8PIM - chains J and K of the 9 polymer chains in the assembly; structure by electron microscopy, 3.40 A resolution.

# Chain J
Name: DNA-directed RNA polymerase subunit beta'
Source organism: Escherichia coli
Notes: EC 2.7.7.6
Reference sequence: P0A8T7 (RPOC_ECOLI); numbering as in UniProt (aligned over 2-1407)
Chain sequence (1416 residues; each row starts with the number of its first residue):
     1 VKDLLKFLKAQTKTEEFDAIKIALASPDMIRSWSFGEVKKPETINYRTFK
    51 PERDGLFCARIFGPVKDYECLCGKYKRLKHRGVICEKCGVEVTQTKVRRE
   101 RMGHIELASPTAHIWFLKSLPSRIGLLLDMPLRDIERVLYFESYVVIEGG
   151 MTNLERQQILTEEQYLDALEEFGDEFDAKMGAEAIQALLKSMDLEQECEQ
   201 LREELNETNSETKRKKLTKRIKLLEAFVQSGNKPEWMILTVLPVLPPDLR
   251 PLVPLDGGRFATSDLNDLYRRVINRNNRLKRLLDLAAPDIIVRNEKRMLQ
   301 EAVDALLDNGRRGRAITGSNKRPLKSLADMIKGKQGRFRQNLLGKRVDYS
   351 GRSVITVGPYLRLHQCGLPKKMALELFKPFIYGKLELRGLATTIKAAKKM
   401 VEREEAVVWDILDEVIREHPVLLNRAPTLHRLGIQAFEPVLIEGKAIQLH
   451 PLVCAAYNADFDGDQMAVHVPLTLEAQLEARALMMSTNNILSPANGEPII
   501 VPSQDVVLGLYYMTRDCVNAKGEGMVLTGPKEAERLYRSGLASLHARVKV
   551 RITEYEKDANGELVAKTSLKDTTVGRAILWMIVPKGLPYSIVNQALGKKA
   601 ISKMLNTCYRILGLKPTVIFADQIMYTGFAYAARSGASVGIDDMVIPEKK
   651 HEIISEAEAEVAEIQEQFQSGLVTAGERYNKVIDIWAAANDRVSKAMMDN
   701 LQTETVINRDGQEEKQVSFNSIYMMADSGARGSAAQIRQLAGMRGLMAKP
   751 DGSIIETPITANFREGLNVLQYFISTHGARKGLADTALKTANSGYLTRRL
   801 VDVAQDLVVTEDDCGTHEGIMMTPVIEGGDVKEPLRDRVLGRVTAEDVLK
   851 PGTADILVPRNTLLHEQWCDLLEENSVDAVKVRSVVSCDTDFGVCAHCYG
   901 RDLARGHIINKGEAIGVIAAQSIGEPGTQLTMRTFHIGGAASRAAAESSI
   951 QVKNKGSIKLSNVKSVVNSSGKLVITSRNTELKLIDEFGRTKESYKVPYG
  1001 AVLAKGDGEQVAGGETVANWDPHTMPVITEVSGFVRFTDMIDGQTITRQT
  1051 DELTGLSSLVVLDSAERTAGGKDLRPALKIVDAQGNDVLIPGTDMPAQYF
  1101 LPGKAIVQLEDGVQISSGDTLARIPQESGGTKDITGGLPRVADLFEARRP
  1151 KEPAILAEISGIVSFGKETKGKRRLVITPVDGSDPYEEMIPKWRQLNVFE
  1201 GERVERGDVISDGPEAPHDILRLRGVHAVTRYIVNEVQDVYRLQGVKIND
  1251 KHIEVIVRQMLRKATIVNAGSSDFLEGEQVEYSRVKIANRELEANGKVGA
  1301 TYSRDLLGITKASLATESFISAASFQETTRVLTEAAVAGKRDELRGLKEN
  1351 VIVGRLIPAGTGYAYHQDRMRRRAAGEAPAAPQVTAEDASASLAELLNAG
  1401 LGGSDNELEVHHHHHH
Disordered / not traced: 1-14, 936-946, 1127-1133, 1376-1416
Sequence notes: expression tag (1, 1408-1416)
Swiss-Prot annotation at these positions:
  - binding site (Zn(2+)): Cys-70, Cys-72, Cys-85, Cys-88, Cys-814, Cys-888, Cys-895, Cys-898
  - binding site (Mg(2+)): Asp-460, Asp-462, Asp-464
  - modified residue: Lys-983 (N6-acetyllysine)
  - mutagenesis: Gln-504 (Q504P: Resistant to antibiotics salinamide A and B), Asn-690 (N690D: Resistant to antibiotics salinamide A and B), Met-697 (M697V: Resistant to antibiotics salinamide A and B), Ala-735 (A735T: Resistant to antibiotics salinamide A and B), Arg-738 (R738C/H/P/S: Resistant to antibiotics salinamide A and B), Ala-748 (A748E: Resistant to antibiotics salinamide A and B), Pro-758 (P758S/T: Resistant to antibiotics salinamide A and B), Phe-763 (F763C: Resistant to antibiotics salinamide A and B), Ser-775 (S775A: Resistant to antibiotics salinamide A and B), Ala-779 (A779T/V: Resistant to antibiotics salinamide A and B), Arg-780 (R780C: Resistant to antibiotics salinamide A and B), Gly-782 (G782A/C: Resistant to antibiotics salinamide A and B), 1 further mutagenesis entry in UniProt

# Chain K
Name: DNA-directed RNA polymerase subunit omega
Source organism: Escherichia coli
Notes: EC 2.7.7.6
Reference sequence: P0A800 (RPOZ_ECOLI); residues 1-91 here = UniProt positions 1-91
Chain sequence (91 residues; row label = number of the first residue in the row):
     1 MARVTVQDAVEKIGNRFDLVLVAARRARQMQVGGKDPLVPEENDKTTVIA
    51 LREIEEGLINNQILDVRERQEQQEQEAAELQAVTAIAEGRR
Disordered / not traced: 85-91

# How chain J and chain K interact
Residue-residue contacts (41):
  His-364(J) / Val-4(K)
  Val-415(J) / Lys-45(K)  hydrogen bond (backbone-side chain)
  Arg-417(J) / Asn-43(K)  hydrogen bond (side chain-backbone)
  Arg-417(J) / Asp-44(K)  salt bridge
  Glu-418(J) / Met-1(K)
  Glu-418(J) / Ala-2(K)
  Glu-418(J) / Asp-44(K)
  Glu-418(J) / Lys-45(K)  hydrogen bond (side chain-backbone)
  Glu-418(J) / Val-48(K)
  Glu-438(J) / Ala-2(K)
  Leu-474(J) / Ala-27(K)
  Leu-474(J) / Arg-28(K)
  Leu-474(J) / Gln-31(K)
  Leu-474(J) / Thr-47(K)
  Glu-475(J) / Ala-24(K)
  Glu-475(J) / Arg-28(K)  salt bridge
  Gln-477(J) / Thr-47(K)
  Leu-478(J) / Val-20(K)
  Leu-478(J) / Ala-23(K)  hydrophobic
  Leu-478(J) / Thr-47(K)
  Glu-479(J) / Val-20(K)
  Arg-481(J) / Ala-2(K)  hydrogen bond (side chain-backbone)
  Arg-481(J) / Arg-3(K)  hydrogen bond (side chain-backbone)
  Arg-481(J) / Leu-51(K)
  Ala-482(J) / Val-6(K)  hydrophobic
  Ala-482(J) / Arg-16(K)  hydrogen bond (backbone-side chain)
  Ala-482(J) / Val-20(K)  hydrophobic
  Leu-483(J) / Arg-16(K)
  Leu-483(J) / Phe-17(K)  hydrophobic
  Thr-487(J) / Val-4(K)  hydrogen bond (side chain-backbone)
  Leu-614(J) / Thr-5(K)
  Leu-614(J) / Gln-7(K)
  Lys-615(J) / Thr-5(K)
  Arg-905(J) / Arg-16(K)
  Asn-910(J) / Asn-15(K)
  Lys-911(J) / Phe-17(K)
  Glu-913(J) / Phe-17(K)
  Gly-1360(J) / Phe-17(K)
  Thr-1361(J) / Phe-17(K)
  Thr-1361(J) / Val-20(K)
  Ala-1364(J) / Leu-21(K)  hydrophobic
Other interface residues (no listed pair), chain J (29 interface residues in all): Glu-414, His-419, Thr-473, Met-485, Asn-488, Gly-912
Other interface residues (no listed pair), chain K (26 interface residues in all): Gly-14, Leu-19, Thr-46

# In short
29 residues of chain J and 26 residues of chain K are in contact; the contacts include 7 hydrogen bonds and 2
salt bridges. Among the polar pairs are Arg-417(J)/Asp-44(K), Glu-475(J)/Arg-28(K) and Val-415(J)/Lys-45(K).
Chain J is DNA-directed RNA polymerase subunit beta' and chain K is DNA-directed RNA polymerase subunit omega,
both from Escherichia coli; the structure, fully recruited RfaH bound to E. coli transcription complex paused
at ops site (not complementary scaffold), was determined by electron microscopy, deposited together with 8PEN,
8PFG, 8PFJ, 8PH9, 8PHK, 8PIB, 8PID and 8PIL.
